6VCB - chains R and A of the 6 polymer chains in the assembly; structure by electron microscopy, 3.30 A resolution.

# Chain R
Molecule: Glucagon-like peptide 1 receptor
Reference sequence: P43220 (GLP1R_HUMAN); residues 24-422 here = UniProt positions 24-422
Chain sequence (445 residues; numbered -22 to 422; the number before each row is that of its first residue; numbers below 1 keep their minus sign (Met-22 is residue -22)):
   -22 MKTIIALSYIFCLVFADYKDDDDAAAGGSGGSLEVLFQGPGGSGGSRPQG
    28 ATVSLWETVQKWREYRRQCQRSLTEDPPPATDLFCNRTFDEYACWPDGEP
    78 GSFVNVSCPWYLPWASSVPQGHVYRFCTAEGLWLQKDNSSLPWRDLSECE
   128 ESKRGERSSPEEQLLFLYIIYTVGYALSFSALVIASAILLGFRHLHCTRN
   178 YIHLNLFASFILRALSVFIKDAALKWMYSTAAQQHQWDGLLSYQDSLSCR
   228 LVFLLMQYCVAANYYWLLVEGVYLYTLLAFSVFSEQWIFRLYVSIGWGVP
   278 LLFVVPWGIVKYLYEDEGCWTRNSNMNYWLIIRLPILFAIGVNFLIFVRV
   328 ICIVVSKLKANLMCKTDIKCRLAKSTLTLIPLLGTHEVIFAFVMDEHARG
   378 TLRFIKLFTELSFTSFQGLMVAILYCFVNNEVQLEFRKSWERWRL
Disordered / not traced: -22 to 28, 57-60, 129-135, 340-343, 422
Sequence notes: initiating methionine (-22); expression tag (-21 to 23); variant Phe260 (Leu in P43220)
Disulfide bonds: Cys46-Cys71, Cys62-Cys104, Cys85-Cys126, Cys226-Cys296
Residues lining bound ligands: QW7 (1-[(1R)-1-(2,6-dichloro-3-methoxyphenyl)ethyl]-6-{2-[(2R)-piperidin-2-yl]phenyl}-1H-benzimidazole): Glu138, Leu141, Leu142, Tyr145, Ile146, Asp198, Leu201, Lys202, Tyr205, Ser206

# Chain A
Molecule: Guanine nucleotide-binding protein G(s) subunit alpha isoforms short
Organism: Homo sapiens
Reference sequence: P63092 (GNAS2_HUMAN), isoform P63092-2; the author numbering skips numbers that UniProt does not, so the offset changes along the chain: 1-59 = UniProt 1-59; 74-394 = UniProt 60-380
Chain sequence (380 residues; each row starts with the number of its first residue; note: 14 numbers in that range are skipped by the numbering (no residue carries them; nothing is unmodelled there)):
     1 MGCLGNSKTEDQRNEEKAQREANKKIEKQLQKDKQVYRATHRLLLLGAGE
    51 SGKSTIVKQ
    74 MRILHVNGFNGDSEKATKVQDIKNNLKEAIETIVAAMSNLVPPVELANPE
   124 NQFRVDYILSVMNVPDFDFPPEFYEHAKALWEDEGVRACYERSNEYQLID
   174 CAQYFLDKIDVIKQADYVPSDQDLLRCRVLTSGIFETKFQVDKVNFHMFD
   224 VGGQRDERRKWIQCFNDVTAIIFVVASSSYNMVIREDNQTNRLQEALNLF
   274 KSIWNNRWLRTISVILFLNKQDLLAEKVLAGKSKIEDYFPEFARYTTPED
   324 ATPEPGEDPRVTRAKYFIRDEFLRISTASGDGRHYCYPHFTCAVDTENIR
   374 RVFNDCRDIIQRMHLRQYELL
Disordered / not traced: 1-8, 49-50, 74-206, 253-262, 305-306, 366-367

# Chain R / chain A interface
Contacting residue pairs (34):
  Arg176(R) - Gln390(A)  hydrogen bond (side chain-backbone)
  Arg176(R) - Tyr391(A)
  His180(R) - Tyr391(A)
  Tyr250(R) - Tyr391(A)
  Leu251(R) - Tyr391(A)  hydrophobic
  Leu254(R) - Arg380(A)
  Leu254(R) - His387(A)  hydrogen bond (backbone-side chain)
  Leu255(R) - Gln384(A)  hydrogen bond (backbone-side chain)
  Leu255(R) - Leu388(A)  hydrophobic
  Phe257(R) - Arg380(A)
  Ser258(R) - Val217(A)
  Ser258(R) - Arg380(A)
  Val259(R) - Ala39(A)  hydrophobic
  Val259(R) - Lys216(A)
  Val259(R) - Val217(A)  hydrophobic
  Ser261(R) - Gln35(A)
  Gln263(R) - Gln35(A)
  Val327(R) - Leu393(A)  hydrophobic
  Ile330(R) - Leu388(A)  hydrophobic
  Lys334(R) - Asp381(A)  salt bridge
  Lys334(R) - Gln384(A)  hydrogen bond
  Lys334(R) - Arg385(A)  hydrogen bond (backbone-side chain)
  Lys334(R) - Leu388(A)
  Lys334(R) - Leu394(A)
  Leu335(R) - Leu394(A)  hydrophobic
  Arg348(R) - Glu392(A)  hydrogen bond (side chain-backbone)
  Arg348(R) - Leu393(A)  hydrogen bond (side chain-backbone)
  Arg348(R) - Leu394(A)  hydrogen bond (side chain-backbone)
  Ser352(R) - Leu393(A)
  Leu356(R) - Leu393(A)  hydrophobic
  Tyr402(R) - Tyr391(A)
  Val405(R) - Glu392(A)
  Asn406(R) - Glu392(A)
  Asn407(R) - Glu392(A)  hydrogen bond (backbone-side chain)
Also at the interface, not in a pair above, chain R (30 interface residues in all): Ala256, Val331, Ala337, Asn338, Leu339, Lys351, Thr355, Leu401
Also at the interface, not in a pair above, chain A (17 interface residues in all): Asp215, Thr350

# Summary
30 residues of chain R and 17 residues of chain A are in contact; the contacts include 9 hydrogen bonds and 1
salt bridge. Polar contacts include Lys334(R)-Asp381(A), Arg176(R)-Gln390(A) and Leu254(R)-His387(A). Bound to
chain R: compound QW7.
Here chain R is Glucagon-like peptide 1 receptor and chain A is Guanine nucleotide-binding protein G(s)
subunit alpha isoforms short (Homo sapiens). Entry 6VCB (Cryo-EM structure of the Glucagon-like peptide-1
receptor in complex with G protein, GLP-1 peptide and a ...) was determined by electron microscopy.
